PDB entry 1C4C | X-ray diffraction, 2.40 A resolution | chain A

# Chain A
Protein: Protein (Fe-only hydrogenase)
Source organism: Clostridium pasteurianum
Notes: EC 1.18.99.1
UniProt: P29166 (PHF1_CLOPA); numbering as in UniProt (aligned over 1-574)
Sequence (574 residues; each row starts with the number of its first residue):
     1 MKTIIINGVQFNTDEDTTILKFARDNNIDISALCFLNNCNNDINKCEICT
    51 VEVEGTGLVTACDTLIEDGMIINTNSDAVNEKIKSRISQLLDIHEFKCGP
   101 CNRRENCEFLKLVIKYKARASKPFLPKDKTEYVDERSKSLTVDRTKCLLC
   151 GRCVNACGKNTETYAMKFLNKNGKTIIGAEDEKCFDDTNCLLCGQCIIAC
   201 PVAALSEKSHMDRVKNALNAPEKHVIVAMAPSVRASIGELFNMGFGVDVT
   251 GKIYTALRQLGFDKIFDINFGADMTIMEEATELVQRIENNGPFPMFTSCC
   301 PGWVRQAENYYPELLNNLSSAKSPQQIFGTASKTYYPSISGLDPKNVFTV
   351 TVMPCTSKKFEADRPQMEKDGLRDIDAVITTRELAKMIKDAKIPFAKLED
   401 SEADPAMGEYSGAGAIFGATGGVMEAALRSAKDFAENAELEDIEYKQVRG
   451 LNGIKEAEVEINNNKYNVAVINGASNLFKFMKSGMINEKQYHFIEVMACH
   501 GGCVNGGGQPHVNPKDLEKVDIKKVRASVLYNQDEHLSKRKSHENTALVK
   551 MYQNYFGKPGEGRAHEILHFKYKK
Ion coordination: 2Fe-2S cluster Fe: Cys34, Cys46, Cys49, Cys62; 4Fe-4S cluster Fe site 1: His94, Cys98, Cys101, Cys107; 4Fe-4S cluster Fe site 2: Cys147, Cys150, Cys153, Cys200; 4Fe-4S cluster Fe site 3: Cys157, Cys190, Cys193, Cys196; 4Fe-4S cluster Fe site 4: Cys300, Cys355, Cys499, Cys503; Fe ion near Cys503 (its only coordinating residue here)
Residues lining bound ligands:
  - 2Fe-2S cluster (FES): Ala32, Leu33, Cys34, Phe35, Asn40, Lys45, Cys46, Glu47, Cys49, Thr60, Cys62
  - HC0 (2 iron/2 sulfur/6 carbonyl/1 water inorganic cluster): Ala230, Pro231, Ser232, Ile268, Ala272, Cys299, Ser323, Pro324, Gln325, Met353, Pro354, Cys355, Lys358, Phe417, Gly418, Val423, Met497, Cys503
  - 4Fe-4S cluster (SF4), molecule 1: His94, Glu95, Phe96, Lys97, Cys98, Cys101, Arg103, Arg104, Cys107, Phe109, Leu110, Lys146, Val202, Ala203
  - 4Fe-4S cluster (SF4), molecule 2: Leu140, Cys157, Thr161, Thr163, Ala165, Met166, Phe185, Cys190, Leu191, Leu192, Cys193, Gly194, Gln195, Cys196
  - 4Fe-4S cluster (SF4), molecule 3: Lys146, Cys147, Leu148, Leu149, Cys150, Gly151, Arg152, Cys153, Ile177, Ala199, Cys200, Pro201, Val202, Ala204, Leu205
  - 4Fe-4S cluster (SF4), molecule 4: Cys193, Cys299, Cys300, Pro301, Gly302, Pro354, Cys355, Ser357, Lys358, Met497, Ala498, Cys499, Gly502, Cys503, Gly506

# In short
Ligands of chain A: compound HC0, 4 copies of 4Fe-4S cluster and 2Fe-2S cluster. Cys34, Cys46, Cys49 and Cys62
form the 2Fe-2S cluster Fe site. His94, Cys98, Cys101 and Cys107 coordinate 4Fe-4S cluster Fe site 1.
Chain A is Protein (Fe-only hydrogenase) (Clostridium pasteurianum); the structure, Binding of exogenously
added carbon monoxide at the active site of the Fe-only hydrogenase (cpi) from ..., was determined by X-ray
diffraction together with 1C4A from the same study.
